Entry 7UYZ (X-ray diffraction, 2.49 A resolution); this record covers chains C and I of the 6 polymer chains in the assembly.

== Chain C ==
Name: Cyclic GMP-AMP synthase
Source organism: Mus musculus
Notes: EC 2.7.7.86
Reference sequence: Q8C6L5 (CGAS_MOUSE); residues 147-507 here = UniProt positions 147-507
Sequence (364 residues; each row starts with the number of its first residue):
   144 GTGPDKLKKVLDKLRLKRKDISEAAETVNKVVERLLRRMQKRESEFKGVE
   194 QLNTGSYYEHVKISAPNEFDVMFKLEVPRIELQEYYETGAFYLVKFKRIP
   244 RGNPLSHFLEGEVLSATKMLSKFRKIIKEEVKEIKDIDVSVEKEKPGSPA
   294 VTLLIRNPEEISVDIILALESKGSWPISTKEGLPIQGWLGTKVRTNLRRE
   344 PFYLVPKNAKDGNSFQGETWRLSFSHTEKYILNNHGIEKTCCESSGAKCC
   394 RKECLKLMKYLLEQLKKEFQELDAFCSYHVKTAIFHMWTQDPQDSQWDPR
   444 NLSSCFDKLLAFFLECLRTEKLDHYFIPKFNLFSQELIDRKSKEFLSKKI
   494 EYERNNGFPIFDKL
Not modelled in the structure: 144-148, 184-186, 238-246, 252-255, 353-357, 507
Sequence notes: expression tag (144-146)
Bound ions: Mg2+ site 1: Glu-211, Asp-213 (together with GTP); Mg2+ site 2: Glu-211, Asp-213, Asp-307 (together with GTP); Zn2+: His-378, Cys-384, Cys-385, Cys-392
Ligand contacts: guanosine-5'-monophosphate / GTP: Gly-198, Ser-199, Lys-205, Glu-211, Asp-213, Lys-288, Asp-307, Lys-350, Arg-364, Lys-402, Lys-409, Phe-418, Cys-419, Ser-420, Tyr-421, Lys-424, His-467
Swiss-Prot annotation at these positions:
  - region: Lys-372 to Lys-395 (DNA-binding)
  - motif: Leu-154 to Leu-159 (Nuclear export signal), Asp-281 to Ser-291 (Nuclear localization signal)
  - binding site (GTP): Thr-197, Asp-307, Arg-364 to Glu-371
  - binding site (ATP): Ser-199, Glu-371, Lys-402, Ser-420 to Lys-424
  - binding site (Mg(2+)): Glu-211, Asp-213, Asp-307
  - binding site (2',3'-cGAMP): Asp-213, Gly-290, Asp-307, Lys-350, Arg-364 to Ser-366
  - binding site (Zn(2+)): His-378, Cys-384, Cys-385, Cys-392
  - site: Arg-241 (Arginine-anchor), Asp-307, Ile-308 (Cleavage)
  - modified residue: Lys-156 (N6-lactoyllysine), Glu-176 (PolyADP-ribosyl glutamic acid), Ser-199 (Phosphoserine), Tyr-201 (Phosphotyrosine), Glu-272 (5-glutamyl polyglutamate), Ser-291 (Phosphoserine), Glu-302 (5-glutamyl glutamate), Lys-372 (N6-acetyllysine), Lys-382 (N6-acetyllysine), Lys-402 (N6-acetyllysine), Ser-420 (Phosphoserine), Lys-491 (N6-methyllysine)
  - lipidation (S-palmitoyl cysteine): Cys-392, Cys-393, Cys-459
  - cross-link (Glycyl lysine isopeptide (Lys-Gly)): Lys-217 (interchain with G-Cter in SUMO), Lys-271 (interchain with G-Cter in ubiquitin), Lys-335 (interchain with G-Cter in SUMO), Lys-372 (interchain with G-Cter in SUMO), Lys-382 (interchain with G-Cter in SUMO), Lys-399 (interchain with G-Cter in ubiquitin), Lys-402 (interchain with G-Cter in ubiquitin), Lys-409 (interchain with G-Cter in ubiquitin), Lys-410 (interchain with G-Cter in ubiquitin), Lys-464 (interchain with G-Cter in SUMO)
What the authors report for this chain:
  - mutagenesis - E211Q/D213N: abolished catalytic activity
  - specificity-determining residues: His-467 (proposed by the authors, not directly observed)
  - mutagenesis - R364A (33-fold), H467A: decreased catalytic activity on ATP/GTP
  - mutagenesis - H467A (2-fold): increased catalytic activity on GTP/GTP
  - specificity-determining residues: Ile-309, Arg-364
  - mutagenesis - R364A (10-fold): decreased catalytic activity on GTP/GTP
  - mutagenesis - R364A (4-fold): increased catalytic activity on ATP/ATP

== Chain I ==
Molecule: Palindromic DNA18
Source organism: DNA molecule
Sequence (18 nucleotides; each row starts with the number of its first residue):
     1 ATCTGTACATGTACAGAT

== Chain C / chain I interface ==
Pairs across the interface - 12 pairs, chain C then chain I:
  Arg-158(C) / DT12(I)  salt bridge to the phosphate
  Leu-159(C) / DT12(I)  sugar contact
  Lys-160(C) / DT12(I)  phosphate contact
  Lys-160(C) / DA13(I)  phosphate contact
  Arg-161(C) / DG11(I)  base contact
  Arg-161(C) / DT12(I)  hydrogen bond to the base
  Arg-161(C) / DA13(I)  hydrogen bond to the phosphate
  His-203(C) / DT10(I)  hydrogen bond to the phosphate
  His-203(C) / DG11(I)  phosphate contact
  Glu-386(C) / DT10(I)  phosphate contact
  Lys-395(C) / DT10(I)  phosphate contact
  Lys-395(C) / DG11(I)  salt bridge to the phosphate
Also at the interface, not in a pair above, chain C (13 interface residues in all): Ile-164, Arg-180, Gln-183, Asn-376, Cys-385, Lys-399
Also at the interface, not in a pair above, chain I (6 interface residues in all): DT2, DC3

== Summary ==
13 residues of chain C face 6 of chain I across their interface, with 3 hydrogen bonds and 2 salt bridges.
Polar contacts include Arg-161(C)/DT12(I), Arg-161(C)/DA13(I) and His-203(C)/DT10(I). Chain C binds
guanosine-5'-monophosphate / GTP. The paper reports that R364A and H467A of chain C reduce catalytic activity
on ATP/GTP; specificity determinants His-467(C), Ile-309(C) and Arg-364(C).
Here chain C is Cyclic GMP-AMP synthase (Mus musculus) and chain I is Palindromic DNA18 (DNA molecule). Entry
7UYZ (Structure of Ternary Complex of cGAS with dsDNA and Bound 5 -pppG(2 ,5 )pG) was determined by X-ray
diffraction, deposited together with 7UUX, 7UXW, 7UYQ, 7UZR, 7V0W, 8EAE and 14 further entries.
